Entry 3ZZG (X-ray diffraction, 2.95 A resolution); this record covers chains C and D of the 4 polymer chains in the assembly.

== Chain C (and D) ==
Protein: Acetylglutamate kinase
Organism: Saccharomyces cerevisiae
Notes: EC 2.7.2.8; fragment: amino acid kinase domain, residues 58-356; chain D of this document is another copy of the same molecule, construct and numbering; everything in this record applies to it too
UniProt: Q01217 (ARG56_YEAST); numbering as in UniProt (aligned over 58-356)
Amino-acid sequence (307 residues; numbered 50 to 356; the number before each row is that of its first residue):
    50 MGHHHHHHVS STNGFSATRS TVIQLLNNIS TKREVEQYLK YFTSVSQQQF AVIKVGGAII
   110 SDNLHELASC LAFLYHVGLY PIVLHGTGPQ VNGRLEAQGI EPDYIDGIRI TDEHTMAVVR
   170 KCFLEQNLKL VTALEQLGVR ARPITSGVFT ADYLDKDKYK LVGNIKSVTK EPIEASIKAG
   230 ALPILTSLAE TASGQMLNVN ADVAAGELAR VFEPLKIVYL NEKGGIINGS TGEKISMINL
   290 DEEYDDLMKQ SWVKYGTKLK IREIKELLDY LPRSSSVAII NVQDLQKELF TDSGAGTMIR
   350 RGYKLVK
Disordered / not traced: 50-61, 353-356 (chain D: 50-62, 352-356)
Construct notes: expression tag (50-57)
From the paper describing this entry:
  - catalytic residues: Lys103, Asp251 (by similarity / conservation)

== Interface between chain C and chain D ==
Residue-residue contacts - 45 pairs, chain C then chain D:
  Glu162(C) with Ser242(D)
  Met165(C) with Ser242(D)
  Ala166(C) with Ala241(D)
  Arg169(C) with Gly196(D); Glu239(D), salt bridge; Thr240(D), hydrogen bond (side chain-backbone); Ala241(D)
  Leu173(C) with Gly196(D)
  Val180(C) with Arg191(D)
  Glu184(C) with Arg191(D), salt bridge
  Arg189(C) with Glu184(D), salt bridge; Arg189(D); Ala190(D)
  Ala190(C) with Arg191(D)
  Arg191(C) with Val180(D); Glu184(D), salt bridge; Ala190(D), hydrogen bond (side chain-backbone); Pro192(D)
  Pro192(C) with Arg191(D)
  Thr194(C) with Ser195(D), hydrogen bond
  Ser195(C) with Thr194(D), hydrogen bond; Ser195(D)
  Gly196(C) with Arg169(D); Leu173(D)
  Ala224(C) with Leu177(D), hydrophobic
  Ala228(C) with Glu184(D)
  Glu239(C) with Arg169(D), salt bridge; Met245(D)
  Thr240(C) with Arg169(D)
  Ala241(C) with Ala166(D); Arg169(D), hydrogen bond (backbone-side chain)
  Ser242(C) with Glu162(D); Met165(D); Leu210(D); Gln244(D)
  Gly243(C) with Arg169(D); Gly243(D); Gln244(D); Met245(D), hydrogen bond (backbone-backbone)
  Gln244(C) with Ser242(D), hydrogen bond (side chain-backbone); Gly243(D); Gln244(D)
  Met245(C) with Glu239(D); Gly243(D), hydrogen bond (backbone-backbone); Met245(D), hydrophobic
Other interface residues (no listed pair), chain C (27 interface residues in all): Leu177, Leu210, Glu220, Pro221
Other interface residues (no listed pair), chain D (27 interface residues in all): Glu220, Pro221, Ala224, Ala228

== Overview ==
The chain C/chain D interface involves 27 residues from each chain, with 8 hydrogen bonds and 5 salt bridges.
Polar contacts include Arg169(C)-Glu239(D), Glu184(C)-Arg191(D) and Arg189(C)-Glu184(D). The paper reports
catalytic residues Lys103(C) and Asp251(C).
Both chains are Acetylglutamate kinase (Saccharomyces cerevisiae). Entry 3ZZG (Crystal structure of the amino
acid kinase domain from Saccharomyces cerevisiae acetylglutamate kinase without ligands) was determined by
X-ray diffraction together with 3ZZF, 3ZZH, 3ZZI and 4AB7 from the same study.
